Entry 3GPJ (X-ray diffraction, 2.70 A resolution); this record covers chains H and I of the 28 polymer chains in the assembly.

== Chain H ==
Molecule: Proteasome component PUP1
Source organism: Saccharomyces cerevisiae
Notes: EC 3.4.25.1; fragment: sequence database residues 30-251
Reference sequence: P25043 (PSB7_YEAST); the construct lacks a stretch of the UniProt sequence and is renumbered around it, so the offset changes along the chain: 1-91 = UniProt 30-120; 93-105 = UniProt 121-133; 106-187 = UniProt 135-216; 189-223 = UniProt 217-251
Chain sequence (222 residues; numbered 1 to 223 plus 1 insertion-coded residue; 2 numbers in that range are skipped by the numbering (no residue carries them; nothing is unmodelled there); the number before each row is that of its first residue):
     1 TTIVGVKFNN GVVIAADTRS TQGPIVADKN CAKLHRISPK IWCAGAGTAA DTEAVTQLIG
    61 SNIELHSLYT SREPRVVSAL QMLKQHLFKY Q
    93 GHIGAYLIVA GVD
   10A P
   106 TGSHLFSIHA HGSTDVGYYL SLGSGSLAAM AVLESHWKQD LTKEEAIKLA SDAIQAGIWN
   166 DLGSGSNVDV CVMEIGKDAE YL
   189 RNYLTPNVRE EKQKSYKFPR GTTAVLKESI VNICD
Covalently attached groups: Syringolin B (SY2) linked to Thr1
Small-molecule neighbours: Syringolin B (SY2; N-{[(1S)-2-methyl-1-{[(5S,8S)-5-(1-methylethyl)-2,7-dioxo-1,6-diazacyclododec-3-en-8-yl]carbamoyl}propyl]carbamoyl}-L-valine): Arg19, Ser20, Thr21, Gln22, Ala27, Cys31, Lys33, Gly45, Ala46, Gly47, Thr48, Ala49, Thr52, Ser129
What the authors report for this chain:
  - binding site for Syringolin B: Thr1

== Chain I ==
Molecule: Proteasome component PUP3
Source organism: Saccharomyces cerevisiae
Notes: EC 3.4.25.1; fragment: sequence database residues 2-205
Reference sequence: P25451 (PSB3_YEAST); the construct lacks a stretch of the UniProt sequence and is renumbered around it, so the offset changes along the chain: -8 to -1 = UniProt 2-9; 1-36 = UniProt 10-45; 38-105 = UniProt 46-113; 106-122 = UniProt 117-133; 2 more segments
Chain sequence (204 residues; row label = number of the first residue in the row; note: 3 numbers in that range are skipped by the numbering (no residue carries them; nothing is unmodelled there); a row labelled like 10A-10C holds insertion residues (10A, then the next letters in order); numbers below 1 keep their minus sign (Ser-8 is residue -8)):
    -8 SDPSSING
     1 GIVVAMTGKD CVAIACDLRL GSQSLGVSNK FEKIFH
    38 YGHVFLGITG LATDVTTLNE MFRYKTNLYK LKEERAIEPE TFTQLVSSSL YERRFGPYFV
    98 GPVVAGIN
10A-10C SKS
   106 GKPFIAGFDL IGCIDEA
   12A K
   123 DFIVSGTASD QLFGMCESLY EPNLEPEDLF ETISQALLNA ADRDALSGWG AVVYIIK
   181 KDEVVKRYLK MRQD
Small-molecule neighbours: Syringolin B (SY2; N-{[(1S)-2-methyl-1-{[(5S,8S)-5-(1-methylethyl)-2,7-dioxo-1,6-diazacyclododec-3-en-8-yl]carbamoyl}propyl]carbamoyl}-L-valine): Arg91, Asp114, Leu115, Ile116, Cys118

== How chain H and chain I interact ==
Residue-residue contacts - 63 pairs, chain H then chain I:
  Ile25(H) - Asp132(I)
  Ile25(H) - Phe135(I)  hydrophobic
  Val26(H) - Phe135(I)
  Ala27(H) - Asp120(I)
  Asp28(H) - Asp120(I)
  Lys29(H) - Glu139(I)  salt bridge
  Ala49(H) - Cys118(I)  hydrophobic
  Ala50(H) - Tyr88(I)
  Ala50(H) - Ile116(I)  hydrophobic
  Ala50(H) - Cys118(I)
  Asp51(H) - Tyr88(I)  hydrogen bond
  Asp51(H) - Arg91(I)  salt bridge
  Ala54(H) - Tyr88(I)
  Tyr90(H) - Phe92(I)  hydrophobic
  His94(H) - Arg91(I)
  His94(H) - Phe92(I)
  Ile95(H) - Phe92(I)  hydrophobic
  Arg197(H) - Glu139(I)  salt bridge
  Lys200(H) - Glu139(I)
  Lys200(H) - Ser140(I)  hydrogen bond (side chain-backbone)
  Lys200(H) - Tyr142(I)  hydrogen bond (side chain-backbone)
  Ser203(H) - Glu143(I)  hydrogen bond
  Tyr204(H) - Ser140(I)
  Tyr204(H) - Leu141(I)
  Lys205(H) - Glu143(I)
  Lys205(H) - Asp150(I)  salt bridge
  Phe206(H) - Leu141(I)  hydrophobic
  Phe206(H) - Glu153(I)
  Phe206(H) - Gln157(I)
  Arg208(H) - Glu149(I)
  Arg208(H) - Asp150(I)  salt bridge
  Arg208(H) - Glu153(I)
  Gly209(H) - Glu153(I)  hydrogen bond (backbone-side chain)
  Thr210(H) - Glu153(I)
  Thr211(H) - Glu153(I)  hydrogen bond
  Thr211(H) - Ser156(I)
  Thr211(H) - Gln157(I)  hydrogen bond
  Thr211(H) - Leu189(I)
  Ala212(H) - Leu189(I)
  Ala212(H) - Lys190(I)  hydrogen bond (backbone-backbone)
  Val213(H) - Phe152(I)  hydrophobic
  Val213(H) - Arg187(I)
  Val213(H) - Tyr188(I)
  Leu214(H) - Tyr188(I)  hydrogen bond (backbone-backbone)
  Leu214(H) - Leu189(I)
  Leu214(H) - Lys190(I)
  Lys215(H) - Arg187(I)
  Lys215(H) - Tyr188(I)  hydrogen bond (backbone-backbone)
  Glu216(H) - Val185(I)
  Glu216(H) - Lys186(I)
  Glu216(H) - Arg187(I)  salt bridge
  Ser217(H) - Val185(I)
  Ser217(H) - Lys186(I)  hydrogen bond (backbone-backbone)
  Ile218(H) - Glu183(I)
  Ile218(H) - Val184(I)
  Val219(H) - His36(I)
  Val219(H) - Tyr176(I)  hydrophobic
  Val219(H) - Val184(I)  hydrogen bond (backbone-backbone)
  Val219(H) - Lys186(I)
  Asn220(H) - His36(I)
  Ile221(H) - Gly39(I)
  Ile221(H) - His40(I)
  Asp223(H) - Lys67(I)  salt bridge
Also at the interface, not in a pair above, chain H (36 interface residues in all): Gln22, Thr48, Pro207
Also at the interface, not in a pair above, chain I (37 interface residues in all): Phe42, Leu146, Glu147, Thr154, Leu160

== Overview ==
Chain H and chain I form an interface of 36 and 37 residues respectively, with 12 hydrogen bonds and 7 salt
bridges. Polar pairs include Lys29(H)-Glu139(I), Asp51(H)-Arg91(I) and Arg197(H)-Glu139(I). Ligands of chain
I: Syringolin B. Covalently linked Syringolin B: at Thr1(H). The paper reports a binding site for Syringolin B
at Thr1(H).
Here chain H is Proteasome component PUP1 and chain I is Proteasome component PUP3, both from Saccharomyces
cerevisiae. Entry 3GPJ (Crystal structure of the yeast 20S proteasome in complex with syringolin B) was
determined by X-ray diffraction.
